2BCC - chains E and G of the 10 polymer chains in the assembly; structure by X-ray diffraction, 3.50 A resolution.

# Chain E
Molecule: Ubiquinol cytochrome C oxidoreductase
From: Gallus gallus
Notes: EC 1.10.2.2
Sequence (196 residues; numbered 1 to 196; the number before each row is that of its first residue):
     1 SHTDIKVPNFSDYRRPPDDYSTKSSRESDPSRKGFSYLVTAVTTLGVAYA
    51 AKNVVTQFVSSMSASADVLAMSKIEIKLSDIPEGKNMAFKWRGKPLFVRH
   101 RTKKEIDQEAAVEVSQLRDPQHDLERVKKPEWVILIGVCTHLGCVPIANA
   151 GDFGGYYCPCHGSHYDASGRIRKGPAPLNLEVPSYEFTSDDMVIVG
Disulfides: Cys144-Cys160
Metal / ion sites: 2Fe-2S cluster Fe: Cys139, His141, Cys158, His161
Small-molecule neighbours: 2Fe-2S cluster (FES): Cys139, His141, Leu142, Cys144, Cys158, Cys160, His161, Gly162, Ser163, Pro175
Reported in the primary citation:
  - binding site for stigmatellin: His161
  - conformationally variable residues (loop rearrangement): Val68 to Lys73

# Chain G
Molecule: Ubiquinol cytochrome C oxidoreductase
From: Gallus gallus
Notes: EC 1.10.2.2
Sequence (81 residues; each row starts with the number of its first residue):
     1 GRQFGHLTRVRHLITYSLSPFEQRPFPHYFSKGVPNVWRRLRACILRVAP
    51 PFLAFYLLYTWGTQEFEKSKRKNPAAYVNDR
Unresolved in the structure: 1, 80-81

# Chain E / chain G interface
Pairs across the interface (30):
  Ile5(E) - Ile14(G)  hydrophobic
  Ile5(E) - Tyr16(G)
  Lys6(E) - Tyr16(G)
  Val7(E) - Tyr16(G)  hydrophobic
  Pro8(E) - Tyr16(G)
  Phe10(E) - Tyr16(G)
  Phe10(E) - Leu18(G)  hydrophobic
  Asp12(E) - His28(G)  hydrogen bond (backbone-side chain)
  Tyr13(E) - His28(G)  hydrogen bond (backbone-side chain)
  Arg14(E) - Gln23(G)
  Arg14(E) - Arg24(G)  hydrogen bond (backbone-side chain)
  Arg15(E) - Glu22(G)
  Arg15(E) - Gln23(G)
  Arg15(E) - Arg24(G)
  Pro16(E) - Glu22(G)
  Pro16(E) - Gln23(G)
  Pro16(E) - Arg24(G)
  Asp19(E) - Glu22(G)
  Ser25(E) - Glu22(G)
  Asp29(E) - Phe21(G)
  Asp29(E) - Glu22(G)
  Arg32(E) - Pro20(G)
  Arg32(E) - Phe21(G)  hydrogen bond (side chain-backbone)
  Arg32(E) - Gln23(G)  hydrogen bond (side chain-backbone)
  Arg32(E) - Arg24(G)
  Arg32(E) - Pro25(G)
  Arg32(E) - Phe26(G)
  Lys33(E) - Phe21(G)
  Ser36(E) - Phe21(G)
  Tyr37(E) - Phe21(G)  hydrophobic
Other interface residues (no listed pair), chain E (19 interface residues in all): Pro17, Phe35

# Summary
Chain E and chain G form an interface of 19 and 11 residues respectively; the contacts include 5 hydrogen
bonds. Among the polar pairs are Asp12(E)-His28(G), Tyr13(E)-His28(G) and Arg14(E)-Arg24(G). Bound to chain E:
2Fe-2S cluster. The paper reports a binding site for stigmatellin at His161(E); conformational variability at
Val68(E).
Chain E is Ubiquinol cytochrome C oxidoreductase and chain G is Ubiquinol cytochrome C oxidoreductase, both
from Gallus gallus; the structure, Stigmatellin-bound cytochrome BC1 complex from chicken, was determined by
X-ray diffraction together with 1BCC and 3BCC from the same study.
